PDB entry 2GRM | X-ray diffraction, 3.00 A resolution | chains A and D

# Chain A
Molecule: PrgX
Source organism: Enterococcus faecalis
Sequence (317 residues; numbered 1 to 317; the number before each row is that of its first residue):
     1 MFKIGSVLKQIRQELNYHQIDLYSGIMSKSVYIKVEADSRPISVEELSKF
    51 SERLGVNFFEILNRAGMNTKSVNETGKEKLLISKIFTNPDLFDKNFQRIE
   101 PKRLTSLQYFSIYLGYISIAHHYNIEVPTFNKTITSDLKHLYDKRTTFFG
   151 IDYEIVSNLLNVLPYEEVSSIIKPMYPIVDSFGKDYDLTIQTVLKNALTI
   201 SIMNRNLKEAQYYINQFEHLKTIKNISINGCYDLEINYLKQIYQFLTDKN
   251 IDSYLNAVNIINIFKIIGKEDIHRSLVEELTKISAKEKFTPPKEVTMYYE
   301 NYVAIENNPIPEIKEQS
Disordered / not traced: 316-317
Construct notes: engineered mutation Cys231 (Tyr in 150553)
Reported in the primary citation:
  - binding site for peptide (chain D): Lys79, Glu154, Asn158, Lys195, Asn196, Glu235, Ser275, Pro311 to Glu315
  - conformationally variable residues (order/disorder transition): Lys293 to Ala304, Glu306 to Ser317
  - binding site for peptide: Leu276
  - mutagenesis - E235K: abolished signaling in response to pheromone
  - mutagenesis - D233N: decreased signaling

# Chain D
Molecule: peptide
Sequence (7 residues; each row starts with the number of its first residue):
     1 AITLIFI

# How chain A and chain D interact
Residue-residue contacts (43):
  Lys70(A) - Ile7(D)
  Lys79(A) - Phe6(D)
  Lys79(A) - Ile7(D)  hydrogen bond (side chain-backbone)
  Ile82(A) - Phe6(D)  hydrophobic
  Ser111(A) - Phe6(D)
  Gly115(A) - Phe6(D)
  Ser118(A) - Leu4(D)
  Glu154(A) - Ile5(D)
  Glu154(A) - Phe6(D)
  Glu154(A) - Ile7(D)  hydrogen bond (side chain-backbone)
  Ser157(A) - Ile5(D)
  Asn158(A) - Leu4(D)
  Asn158(A) - Ile5(D)
  Asn158(A) - Phe6(D)
  Asn161(A) - Ile2(D)
  Asn161(A) - Leu4(D)
  Leu188(A) - Ile5(D)  hydrophobic
  Thr189(A) - Ile5(D)
  Thr189(A) - Ile7(D)
  Thr192(A) - Thr3(D)
  Thr192(A) - Ile5(D)
  Lys195(A) - Ala1(D)  hydrogen bond (side chain-backbone)
  Lys195(A) - Thr3(D)  hydrogen bond
  Asn196(A) - Ala1(D)
  Asn196(A) - Ile2(D)
  Asn196(A) - Thr3(D)  hydrogen bond (side chain-backbone)
  Thr199(A) - Ala1(D)  hydrogen bond (side chain-backbone)
  Ile200(A) - Ile2(D)  hydrophobic
  Tyr232(A) - Thr3(D)
  Glu235(A) - Ala1(D)  hydrogen bond (side chain-backbone)
  Ser275(A) - Ala1(D)
  Glu279(A) - Ala1(D)
  Pro311(A) - Ile2(D)
  Pro311(A) - Leu4(D)  hydrophobic
  Glu312(A) - Thr3(D)  hydrogen bond
  Glu312(A) - Leu4(D)  hydrogen bond (backbone-backbone)
  Ile313(A) - Leu4(D)
  Ile313(A) - Phe6(D)  hydrophobic
  Lys314(A) - Thr3(D)
  Lys314(A) - Leu4(D)  hydrogen bond (backbone-backbone)
  Lys314(A) - Ile5(D)
  Lys314(A) - Phe6(D)  hydrogen bond (backbone-backbone)
  Glu315(A) - Phe6(D)
Other interface residues (no listed pair), chain A (27 interface residues in all): Asp185

# Overview
27 residues of chain A face 7 of chain D across their interface; the contacts include 11 hydrogen bonds. Polar
contacts include Lys79(A)-Ile7(D), Glu154(A)-Ile7(D) and Lys195(A)-Ala1(D). The paper reports a binding site
for peptide (chain D) at Lys79(A), Glu154(A) and Asn158(A) among others; E235K of chain A abolishes signaling
in response to pheromone.
Here chain A is PrgX (Enterococcus faecalis) and chain D is peptide. Entry 2GRM (Crystal structure of
PrgX/iCF10 complex) was determined by X-ray diffraction, deposited together with 2GRL.
